PDB entry 6N7V | electron microscopy, 3.80 A resolution | chains A and F of the 7 polymer chains in the assembly

# Chain A (and F)
Protein: DNA primase/helicase
Source organism: Enterobacteria phage T7
Notes: EC 2.7.7.-, 3.6.4.12; chain F of this document is another copy of the same molecule, construct and numbering; everything in this record applies to it too
UniProt: P03692 (PRIM_BPT7); numbering as in UniProt (aligned over 1-566)
Amino-acid sequence (566 residues; each row starts with the number of its first residue):
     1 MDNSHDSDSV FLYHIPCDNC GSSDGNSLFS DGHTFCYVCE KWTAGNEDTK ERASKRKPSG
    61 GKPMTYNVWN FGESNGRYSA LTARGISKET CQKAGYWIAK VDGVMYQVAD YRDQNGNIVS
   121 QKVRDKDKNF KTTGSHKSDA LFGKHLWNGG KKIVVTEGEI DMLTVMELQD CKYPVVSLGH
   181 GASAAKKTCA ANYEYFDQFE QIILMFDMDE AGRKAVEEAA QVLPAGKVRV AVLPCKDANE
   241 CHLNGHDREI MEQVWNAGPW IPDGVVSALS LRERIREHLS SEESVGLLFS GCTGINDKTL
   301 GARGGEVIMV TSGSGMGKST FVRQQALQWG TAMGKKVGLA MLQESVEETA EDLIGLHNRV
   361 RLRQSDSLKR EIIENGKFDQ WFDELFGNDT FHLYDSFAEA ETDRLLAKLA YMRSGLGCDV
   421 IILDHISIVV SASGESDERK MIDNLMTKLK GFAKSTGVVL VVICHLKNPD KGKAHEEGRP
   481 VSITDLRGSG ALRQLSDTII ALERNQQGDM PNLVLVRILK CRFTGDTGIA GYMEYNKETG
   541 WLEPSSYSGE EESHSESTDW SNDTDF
Not modelled in the structure: 1-263, 281-284, 397-401, 431-436, 550-566 (chain F: 1-263, 278-284, 374-376, 396-403, 430-438, 546-566)
Construct notes: engineered mutation Q343 (Glu in P03692)
Ligand contacts: dTTP (TTP): Q494, K520, C521, R522, T524, G525
Curated features (UniProtKB/Swiss-Prot):
  - zinc finger: C17 to C39 (C4-like)
  - region: E550 to F566 (Binding to viral DNA polymerase)
  - binding site (Zn(2+)): C17, C20, C36, C39
  - binding site (Mg(2+)): E157, D207, D237
  - binding site (ATP): S312 to S319
  - site (dTTP/dATP binding): R361, H465, R504, R522, Y535
What the authors report for this chain:
  - mutagenesis - E343Q: abolished catalytic activity (citing earlier work)
  - specificity-determining residues: H33 (citing earlier work)

# Chain A / chain F interface
Residue-residue contacts - 19 pairs, chain A then chain F:
  V346(A) with L271(F), hydrophobic
  E347(A) with R274(F), salt bridge
  A350(A) with L271(F), hydrophobic; I275(F), hydrophobic
  E351(A) with I275(F)
  I373(A) with R276(F)
  F378(A) with I275(F), hydrophobic
  D379(A) with R276(F), salt bridge
  F382(A) with A268(F); L271(F)
  F386(A) with A268(F); L269(F)
  D389(A) with L269(F)
  F391(A) with A268(F)
  H392(A) with S267(F)
  L393(A) with V266(F)
  Y394(A) with G264(F)
  K408(A) with V265(F)
  L416(A) with V265(F), hydrophobic
Also at the interface, not in a pair above, chain A (19 interface residues in all): I354, Y411, M412
Also at the interface, not in a pair above, chain F (11 interface residues in all): R272

# Overview
19 residues of chain A and 11 residues of chain F are in contact; the contacts include 2 salt bridges. Polar
contacts include E347(A)-R274(F) and D379(A)-R276(F). Ligands of chain A: dTTP. From the paper: E343Q of chain
A abolishes catalytic activity; the specificity determinant H33(A).
Both chains are DNA primase/helicase (Enterobacteria phage T7). Entry 6N7V (Structure of bacteriophage T7 gp4
(helicase-primase, E343Q mutant) in complex with ssDNA, dTTP, AC dinucleotide, and ...) was determined by
electron microscopy, deposited together with 6N7I, 6N7N, 6N7S, 6N7T, 6N7W, 6N9U and 3 further entries.
